Entry 9EVD (electron microscopy, 5.60 A resolution (low resolution: residue-level contacts below are approximate; hydrogen-bond / salt-bridge calls are withheld)); this record covers chains 1 and M of the 9 polymer chains in the assembly.

== Chain 1 ==
Molecule: ATP synthase associated protein ASA1
Organism: Polytomella sp. Pringsheim 198.80
UniProt: Q85JD5 (Q85JD5_9CHLO); numbering as in UniProt (aligned over 1-618)
Chain sequence (618 residues; row label = number of the first residue in the row):
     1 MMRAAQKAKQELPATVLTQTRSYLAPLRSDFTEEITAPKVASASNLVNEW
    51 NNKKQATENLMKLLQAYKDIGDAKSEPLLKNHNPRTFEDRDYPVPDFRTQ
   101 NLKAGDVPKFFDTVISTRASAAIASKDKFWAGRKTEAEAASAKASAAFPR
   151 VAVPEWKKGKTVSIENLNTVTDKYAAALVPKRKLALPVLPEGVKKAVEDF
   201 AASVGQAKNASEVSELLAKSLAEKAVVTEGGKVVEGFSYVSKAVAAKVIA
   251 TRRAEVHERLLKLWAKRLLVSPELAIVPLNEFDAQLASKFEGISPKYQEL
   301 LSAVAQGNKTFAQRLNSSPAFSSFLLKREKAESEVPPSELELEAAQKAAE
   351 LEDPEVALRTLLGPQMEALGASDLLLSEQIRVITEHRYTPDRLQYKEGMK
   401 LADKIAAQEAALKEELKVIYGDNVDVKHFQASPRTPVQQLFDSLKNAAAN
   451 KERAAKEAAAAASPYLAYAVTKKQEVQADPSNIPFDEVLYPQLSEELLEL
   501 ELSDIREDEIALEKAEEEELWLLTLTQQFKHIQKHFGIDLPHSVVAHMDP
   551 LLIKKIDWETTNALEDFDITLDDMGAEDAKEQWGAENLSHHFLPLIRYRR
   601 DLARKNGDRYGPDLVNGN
Not modelled in the structure: 1-22, 618

== Chain M ==
Molecule: Mitochondrial ATP synthase subunit 6
Organism: Polytomella sp. Pringsheim 198.80
UniProt: H8PGG3 (H8PGG3_9CHLO); residues 1-327 here = UniProt positions 1-327
Chain sequence (327 residues; each row starts with the number of its first residue):
     1 MSVLSSVSMGSRIGSSLLGRSSAYLAQCGFSTRSNLNGSIDTSSSVFQAL
    51 SSDNENKPAASPLNVKLPGMSCSSILLPKTSRIAVPFGNQTMAMSSVRDV
   101 KTGSLPTNFLTGVYRFWRSQNPAEKPHDPVNDRLLPAVVDASDKRASIGT
   151 WATTFFCTIISCNLLGLMPFNEAPTSGLGFATGLGVSVWATATILGLSKT
   201 GFKFPGHFIPGGTPWPMAFIFVPLETISYTFRAVSLGVRLWVNMLAGHTL
   251 LHILTGMALALPFSLGFFSMVPATFGVCCLLSALVGLEYLVAVLQSGVFS
   301 ILSTVYVGEFNHDKFIGPAAKIVKKIH
Not modelled in the structure: 1-94, 325-327

== Chain 1 / chain M interface ==
Contacting residue pairs (27; chain 1 residue first):
  Gly537(1) with Thr102(M); Gly103(M)
  Ile538(1) with Lys101(M); Thr102(M)
  Asp539(1) with Lys101(M)
  Leu540(1) with Thr102(M)
  Pro541(1) with Asp99(M); Val100(M)
  His542(1) with Asp99(M); Val100(M); Thr102(M)
  Ser543(1) with Asp99(M)
  Glu565(1) with Tyr114(M)
  Asp566(1) with Tyr114(M); Arg118(M); Arg145(M)
  Phe567(1) with Leu135(M)
  Ile569(1) with Arg118(M)
  Thr570(1) with Arg118(M); Ala123(M); Arg145(M)
  Asp573(1) with Arg118(M); Pro122(M); Ala123(M)
  Met574(1) with Lys125(M)
  Ala576(1) with Val130(M)
  Gln582(1) with Asp132(M)
Other interface residues (no listed pair), chain 1 (23 interface residues in all): Pro319, His535, Phe536, Ala563, Leu564, Leu571, Ala579
Other interface residues (no listed pair), chain M (19 interface residues in all): Arg115, Glu124, Pro126, Ser142, Thr150

== Summary ==
23 residues of chain 1 and 19 residues of chain M are in contact.
Here chain 1 is ATP synthase associated protein ASA1 and chain M is Mitochondrial ATP synthase subunit 6, both
from Polytomella sp. Pringsheim 198.80. Entry 9EVD (In situ structure of the peripheral stalk of the
mitochondrial ATPsynthase in whole Polytomella cells) was determined by electron microscopy.
